4CIB - chain A; structure by X-ray diffraction, 1.89 A resolution.

Chain A:
Protein: Lysosomal protective protein
Organism: Homo sapiens
Notes: EC 3.4.16.5
UniProt: P10619 (PPGB_HUMAN); residues 1-452 here correspond to UniProt positions 29-480 (UniProt number = residue number + 28)
Sequence (455 residues; each row starts with the number of its first residue; numbers below 1 keep their minus sign (Ser-1 is residue -1)):
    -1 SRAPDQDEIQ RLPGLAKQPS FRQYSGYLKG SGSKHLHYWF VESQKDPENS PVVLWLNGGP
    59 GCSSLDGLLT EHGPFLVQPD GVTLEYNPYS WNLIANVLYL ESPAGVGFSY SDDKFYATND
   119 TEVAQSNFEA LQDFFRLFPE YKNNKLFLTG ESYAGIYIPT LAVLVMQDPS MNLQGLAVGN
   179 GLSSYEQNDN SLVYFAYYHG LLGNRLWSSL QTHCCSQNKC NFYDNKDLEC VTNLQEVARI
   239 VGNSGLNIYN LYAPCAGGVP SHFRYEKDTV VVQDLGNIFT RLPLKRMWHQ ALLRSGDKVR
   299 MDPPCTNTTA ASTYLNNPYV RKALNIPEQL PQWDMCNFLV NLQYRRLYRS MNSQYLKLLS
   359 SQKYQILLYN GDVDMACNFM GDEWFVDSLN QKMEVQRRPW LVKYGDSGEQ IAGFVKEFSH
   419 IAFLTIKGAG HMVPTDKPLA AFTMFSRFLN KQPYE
Disordered / not traced: -1, 260-299, 404
Differences from the reference sequence: expression tag (-1 to 0, 453)
Cystine bridges: Cys60-Cys334, Cys212-Cys228, Cys213-Cys218, Cys253-Cys303
Glycans and other covalent adducts: N-acetylglucosamine (NAG) linked to Asn117, Asn305
Metal / ion sites: Cd2+ site 1: Asp3, His211, Asp225; Cd2+ site 2: Gly179, Asp380; Cd2+ site 3 near Glu184 (its only coordinating residue here); Cd2+ site 4: Asn186, Cys375; Cd2+ site 5: Asp222, Glu326
Ligand contacts: 2-(cyclohexylmethyl)propanedioic acid (7UZ): Asn55, Gly56, Gly57, Cys60, Asp64, Glu149, Ser150, Tyr151, Thr306, Met333, Cys334, His429, Met430
Swiss-Prot annotation at these positions:
  - active site: Ser150, Asp372, His429
  - glycosylation (N-linked (GlcNAc...) asparagine): Asn117, Asn305

Summary:
Chain A binds 2-(cyclohexylmethyl)propanedioic acid. N-acetylglucosamine is covalently linked to Asn117 and
Asn305. Asp3, His211 and Asp225 form the Cd2+ site 1. Gly179 and Asp380 coordinate Cd2+ site 2. UniProt lists
3 active-site residues.
Chain A is Lysosomal protective protein (Homo sapiens); the structure, crystal structure of cathepsin a,
complexed with compound 2, was determined by X-ray diffraction, deposited together with 4CIA.
